Entry 1GS8 (X-ray diffraction, 1.90 A resolution); this record covers chain A.

== Chain A ==
Protein: Dissimilatory copper-containing nitrite reductase
Organism: Alcaligenes xylosoxidans
Notes: EC 1.7.99.3, 1.7.2.1
Reference sequence: O68601 (O68601_ALCXX); residues 1-336 here correspond to UniProt positions 25-360 (UniProt number = residue number + 24)
Chain sequence (336 residues; row label = number of the first residue in the row):
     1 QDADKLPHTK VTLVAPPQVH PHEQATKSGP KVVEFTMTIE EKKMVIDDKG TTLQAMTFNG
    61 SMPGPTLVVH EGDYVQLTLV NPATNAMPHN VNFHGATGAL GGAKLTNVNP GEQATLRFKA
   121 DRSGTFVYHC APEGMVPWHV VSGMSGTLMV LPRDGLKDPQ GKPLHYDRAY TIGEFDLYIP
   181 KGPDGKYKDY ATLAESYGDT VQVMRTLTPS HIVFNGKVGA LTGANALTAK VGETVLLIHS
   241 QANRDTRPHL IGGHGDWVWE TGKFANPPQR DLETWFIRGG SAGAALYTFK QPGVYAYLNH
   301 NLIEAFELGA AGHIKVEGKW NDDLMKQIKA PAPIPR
Construct notes: engineered mutation Asn92 (Asp116 in O68601)
Metal / ion sites: Zn2+ site 1 near His8 (its only coordinating residue here); Zn2+ site 2: His70, Asp73; Cu ion site 1: His89, Cys130, His139, Met144; Cu ion site 2: His94, His129, His300; Zn2+ site 3: His165, Asp167
What the authors report for this chain:
  - Cu ion coordination: His89, His94, His129, Cys130, His139, Met144
  - Zn2+ coordination: His8, His70, Asp73, His165, Asp167
  - mutagenesis - D92N: abolished catalytic activity
  - catalytic residues: His254 (proposed by the authors, not directly observed)

== In short ==
His70 and Asp73 coordinate Zn2+ site 2. His89, Cys130, His139 and Met144 coordinate Cu ion site 1. The paper
reports the catalytic residue His254; D92N abolishes catalytic activity.
Chain A is Dissimilatory copper-containing nitrite reductase (Alcaligenes xylosoxidans); the structure,
Crystal structure of mutant D92N Alcaligenes xylosoxidans Nitrite Reductase, was determined by X-ray
diffraction, deposited together with 1GS6 and 1GS7.
